Entry 2QJD (X-ray diffraction, 2.44 A resolution); this record covers chains A and B.

[Chain A (and B)]
Name: Novel immune-type receptor 10
Organism: Ictalurus punctatus
Notes: fragment: Extracellular fragment; chain B of this document is another copy of the same molecule, construct and numbering; everything in this record applies to it too
Reference sequence: Q8UWK5 (Q8UWK5_ICTPU); residues 3-111 here correspond to UniProt positions 23-131 (UniProt number = residue number + 20)
Chain sequence (110 residues; each row starts with the number of its first residue):
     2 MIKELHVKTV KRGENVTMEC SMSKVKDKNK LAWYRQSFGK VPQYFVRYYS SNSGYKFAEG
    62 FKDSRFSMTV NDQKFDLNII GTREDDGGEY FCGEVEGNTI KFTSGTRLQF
Disordered / not traced: 2
Construct notes: initiating methionine (2); engineered mutation Asn30 (Asp50 in Q8UWK5)
Disulfides: Cys21-Cys93

[How chain A and chain B interact]
Residue-residue contacts - 58 pairs, chain A then chain B:
  Ile3(A) with Lys41(B); Gln44(B)
  Lys4(A) with Lys41(B); Val42(B), hydrogen bond (backbone-backbone)
  Glu5(A) with Gly40(B); Lys41(B), salt bridge
  Leu6(A) with Gly40(B), hydrogen bond (backbone-backbone); Lys41(B); Val42(B), hydrophobic
  Asn30(A) with Asn99(B)
  Lys31(A) with Gly98(B); Asn99(B)
  Tyr35(A) with Thr100(B); Ile101(B), hydrogen bond (side chain-backbone)
  Gln37(A) with Leu6(B); Gln37(B); Glu90(B), hydrogen bond; Phe92(B)
  Phe39(A) with Arg108(B)
  Gly40(A) with Glu5(B); Leu6(B), hydrogen bond (backbone-backbone)
  Lys41(A) with Ile3(B); Lys4(B); Glu5(B), salt bridge; Leu6(B)
  Val42(A) with Lys4(B), hydrogen bond (backbone-backbone); Leu6(B), hydrophobic; Phe103(B); Ser105(B); Gly106(B)
  Pro43(A) with Phe92(B), hydrophobic; Phe103(B)
  Gln44(A) with Ile3(B)
  Tyr45(A) with Thr100(B)
  Glu90(A) with Gln37(B), hydrogen bond
  Phe92(A) with Gln37(B); Pro43(B)
  Val96(A) with Val96(B), hydrophobic; Gly98(B); Asn99(B); Thr100(B)
  Gly98(A) with Lys31(B); Val96(B)
  Asn99(A) with Asn30(B); Lys31(B), hydrogen bond; Val96(B)
  Thr100(A) with Ala33(B); Tyr35(B); Tyr45(B); Val96(B)
  Ile101(A) with Tyr35(B), hydrogen bond (backbone-side chain); Ile101(B), hydrophobic
  Phe103(A) with Val42(B); Pro43(B)
  Ser105(A) with Val42(B)
  Gly106(A) with Val42(B)
  Arg108(A) with Phe39(B); Gly40(B)
Other interface residues (no listed pair), chain A (28 interface residues in all): Ala33, Arg48
Other interface residues (no listed pair), chain B (28 interface residues in all): Arg48

[Summary]
Chain A and chain B each contribute 28 residues to their interface, with 9 hydrogen bonds and 2 salt bridges.
Among the polar pairs are Glu5(A)-Lys41(B), Tyr35(A)-Ile101(B) and Gln37(A)-Glu90(B).
Both chains are Novel immune-type receptor 10 (Ictalurus punctatus). Entry 2QJD (Crystal Structure of Novel
Immune-Type Receptor 10 Extracellular Fragment Mutant N30D) was determined by X-ray diffraction, deposited
together with 2QTE, 2QHL, 3B5T, 3BDB and 2QQQ.
